Entry 9MI3 (electron microscopy, 3.23 A resolution); this record covers chains A and B of the 9 polymer chains in the assembly.

== Chain A ==
Molecule: Spike glycoprotein
From: Severe acute respiratory syndrome coronavirus 2
Reference sequence: P0DTC2 (SPIKE_SARS2); residues 14-1208 here = UniProt positions 14-1208
Sequence (1273 residues; row label = number of the first residue in the row):
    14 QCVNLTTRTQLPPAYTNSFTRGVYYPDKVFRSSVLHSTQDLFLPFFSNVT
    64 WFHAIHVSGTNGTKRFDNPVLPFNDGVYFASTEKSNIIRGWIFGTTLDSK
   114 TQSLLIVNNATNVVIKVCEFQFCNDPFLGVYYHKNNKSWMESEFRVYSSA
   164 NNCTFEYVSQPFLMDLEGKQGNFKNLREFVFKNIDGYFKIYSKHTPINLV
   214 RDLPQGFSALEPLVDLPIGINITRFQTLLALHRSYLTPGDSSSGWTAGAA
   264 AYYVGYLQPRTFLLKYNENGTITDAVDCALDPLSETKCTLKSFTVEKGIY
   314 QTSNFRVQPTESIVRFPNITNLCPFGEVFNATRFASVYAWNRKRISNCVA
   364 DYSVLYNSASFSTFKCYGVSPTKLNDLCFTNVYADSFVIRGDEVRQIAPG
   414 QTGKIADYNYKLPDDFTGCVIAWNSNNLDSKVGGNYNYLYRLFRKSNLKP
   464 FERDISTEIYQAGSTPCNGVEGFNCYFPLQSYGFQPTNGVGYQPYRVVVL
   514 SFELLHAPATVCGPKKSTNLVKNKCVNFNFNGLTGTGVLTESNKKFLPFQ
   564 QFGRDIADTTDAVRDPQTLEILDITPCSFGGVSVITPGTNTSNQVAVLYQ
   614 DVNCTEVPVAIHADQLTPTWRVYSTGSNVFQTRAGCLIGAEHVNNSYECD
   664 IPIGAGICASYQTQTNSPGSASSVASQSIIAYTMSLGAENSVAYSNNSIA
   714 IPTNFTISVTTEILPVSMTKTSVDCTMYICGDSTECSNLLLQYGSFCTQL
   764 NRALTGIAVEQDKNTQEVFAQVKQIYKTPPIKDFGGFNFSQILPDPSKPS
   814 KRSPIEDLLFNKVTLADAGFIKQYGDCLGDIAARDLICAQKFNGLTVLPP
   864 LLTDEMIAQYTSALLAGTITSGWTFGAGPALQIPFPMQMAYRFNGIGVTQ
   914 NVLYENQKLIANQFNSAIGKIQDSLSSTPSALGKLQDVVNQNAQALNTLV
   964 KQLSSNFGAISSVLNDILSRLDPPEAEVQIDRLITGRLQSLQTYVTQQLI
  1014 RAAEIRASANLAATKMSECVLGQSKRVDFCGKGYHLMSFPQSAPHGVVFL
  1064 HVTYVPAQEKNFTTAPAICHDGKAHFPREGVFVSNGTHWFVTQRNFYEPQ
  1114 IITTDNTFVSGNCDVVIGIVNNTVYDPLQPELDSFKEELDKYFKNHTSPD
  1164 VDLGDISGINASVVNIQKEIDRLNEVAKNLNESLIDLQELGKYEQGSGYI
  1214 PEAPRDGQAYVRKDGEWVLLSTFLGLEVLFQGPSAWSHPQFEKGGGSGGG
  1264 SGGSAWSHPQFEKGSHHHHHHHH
Not modelled in the structure: 249-256, 445-446, 455-459, 469-488, 626-632, 678-688, 834-849, 1148-1286
Differences from the reference sequence: conflict Gly682 (Arg in P0DTC2), Ser683 (Arg in P0DTC2), Ser685 (Arg in P0DTC2), Pro817 (Phe in P0DTC2), Pro892 (Ala in P0DTC2), Pro899 (Ala in P0DTC2), Pro942 (Ala in P0DTC2), Pro986 (Lys in P0DTC2), Pro987 (Val in P0DTC2); expression tag (1209-1286)
UniProt features mapped onto this chain:
  - region: Asn280 to Cys301 (Putative superantigen), Arg403 to Asp405 (Integrin-binding motif), Asn448 to Phe456 (Immunodominant HLA epitope recognized by the CD8+), Pro681, Ala684 (Putative superantigen), Ser816 to Tyr837 (Fusion peptide 1), Lys835 to Phe855 (Fusion peptide 2), Asp1163 to Glu1202 (Heptad repeat 2)
  - site: Arg815, Ser816 (Cleavage)
  - glycosylation: Asn17 (N-linked (GlcNAc...) (complex) asparagine), Asn61 (N-linked (GlcNAc...) (hybrid) asparagine), Asn74 (N-linked (GlcNAc...) (complex) asparagine), Asn122 (N-linked (GlcNAc...) (hybrid) asparagine), Asn149 (N-linked (GlcNAc...) (complex) asparagine), Asn165 (N-linked (GlcNAc...) (complex) asparagine), Asn234 (N-linked (GlcNAc...) (high mannose) asparagine), Asn282 (N-linked (GlcNAc...) (complex) asparagine), Thr323 (O-linked (GalNAc) threonine), Ser325 (O-linked (HexNAc...) serine), Asn331 (N-linked (GlcNAc...) (complex) asparagine), Asn343 (N-linked (GlcNAc...) (complex) asparagine), Asn603 (N-linked (GlcNAc...) (hybrid) asparagine), Asn616 (N-linked (GlcNAc...) (complex) asparagine), Asn657 (N-linked (GlcNAc...) (complex) asparagine), Thr676 (O-linked (GlcNAc...) threonine), Thr678 (O-linked (GlcNAc...) threonine), Asn709 (N-linked (GlcNAc...) (high mannose) asparagine), Asn717 (N-linked (GlcNAc...) (hybrid) asparagine), Asn801 (N-linked (GlcNAc...) (hybrid) asparagine) and 6 more in UniProt
  - natural variant: Leu18 (L18F: In strain: Beta/B.1.351, Gamma/P.1 and 1 more), Thr19 (T19I: In strain: Omicron/BQ.1.1, Omicron/XBB.1.5 and 1 more; T19R: In strain: Delta/B.1.617.2, Omicron/BA.2 and 4 more), Thr20 (T20N: In strain: Gamma/P.1), Leu24 to Ala27 (sequence variant, change not given here; In strain: Omicron/BA.2, Omicron/BA.2.12.1 and 6 more), Pro26 (P26S: In strain: Gamma/P.1), Gln52 (Q52H: In strain: Omicron/EG.5.1), Ala67 (A67V: In strain: Eta/B.1.525, Omicron/BA.1), His69 to Val70 (deletion: In strain: Alpha/B.1.1.7, Eta/B.1.525 and 5 more), Gly75 (G75V: In strain: Lambda/C.37), Thr76 (T76I: In strain: Lambda/C.37), Asp80 (D80A: In strain: Beta/B.1.351), Val83 (V83A: In strain: Omicron/XBB.1.5, Omicron/EG.5.1), 80 further natural variant entries in UniProt
  - mutagenesis: His69 to Val70 (Increased incorporation of cleaved spike into virions), Asn121 (N121Q: Partial loss of biliverdin affinity), Arg190 (R190K: Partial loss of biliverdin affinity), Asn234 (N234Q: Increased resistance to neutralizing antibodies), Asn331 (N331Q: Reduced viral infectivity), Asn343 (N343Q: Reduced viral infectivity), Leu452 (L452R: Increased resistance to neutralizing antibodies. Decreases HLA binding to NF9 epitope. Increased binding affinity to human ACE2), Tyr453 (Y453F: Decreased HLA binding to NF9 epitope. Increased binding affinity to human ACE2), Ala475 (A475V: Increased resistance to neutralizing antibodies), Val483 (V483A: Increased resistance to neutralizing antibodies), Glu484 (E484D: Increased replication in human TMEM106B overexpressing cells), Phe490 (F490L: Increased resistance to neutralizing antibodies and human covalescent sera neutralization), 12 further mutagenesis entries in UniProt
Cystine bridges: Cys15-Cys136, Cys131-Cys166, Cys291-Cys301, Cys336-Cys361, Cys379-Cys432, Cys391-Cys525, Cys538-Cys590, Cys617-Cys649, Cys662-Cys671, Cys743-Cys749, Cys1032-Cys1043, Cys1082-Cys1126
Covalently attached groups: N-acetylglucosamine (NAG) linked to Asn61, Asn282, Asn331, Asn616, Asn657, Asn709, Asn717, Asn801, Asn1074, Asn1098, Asn1134

== Chain B ==
Molecule: WRAIR-2008 antibody Fab heavy chain
From: Homo sapiens
Notes: antibody fragment or engineered binder
Sequence (233 residues; row label = number of the first residue in the row):
     1 QVRVVQSGAEVKNPGASVKVSCKVSGYTLTELSIHWVRQAPGNGLEWMGG
    51 FDPEDGETIYAQKFQGRVTMTEDTSTDTAYMELSSLRSDDTAVYYCATAG
   101 AITGTPRNFYYYYGMDVWGQGTTVTVSSASTKGPSVFPLAPSSKSTSGGT
   151 AALGCLVKDYFPEPVTVSWNSGALTSGVHTFPAVLQSSGLYSLSSVVTVP
   201 SSSLGTQTYICNVNHKPSNTKVDKKVEPKSCDK
Not modelled in the structure: 129-233
Cystine bridges: Cys22-Cys96

== Chain A / chain B interface ==
Residue-residue contacts (7; chain A residue first):
  Tyr145(A) with Thr30(B)
  Lys147(A) with Phe51(B)
  Asn148(A) with Gly56(B)
  Ser151(A) with Arg107(B)
  Trp152(A) with Thr103(B); Arg107(B)
  Tyr248(A) with Glu31(B)
Also at the interface, not in a pair above, chain A (7 interface residues in all): Thr259
Also at the interface, not in a pair above, chain B (8 interface residues in all): Gly104, Thr105

== Overview ==
7 residues of chain A face 8 of chain B across their interface. Covalently linked N-acetylglucosamine: at
Asn61(A), Asn282(A), Asn331(A), Asn616(A), Asn657(A) and Asn709(A) and 5 more. Curated annotation (UniProt)
lists 24 mutagenesis sites on chain A.
Chain A is Spike glycoprotein (Severe acute respiratory syndrome coronavirus 2) and chain B is WRAIR-2008
antibody Fab heavy chain (Homo sapiens); the structure, Cryo-EM structure of SARS-CoV-2 spike protein in
complex with neutralizing human antibody WRAIR-2008, was determined by electron microscopy together with 9ECX
and 9ECZ from the same study.
